7EAN - chains A and H of the 3 polymer chains in the assembly; structure by X-ray diffraction, 1.91 A resolution.

Chain A:
Name: Spike protein S1
Source organism: Severe acute respiratory syndrome coronavirus 2
UniProtKB: P0DTC2 (SPIKE_SARS2); residues 319-541 here = UniProt positions 319-541
Sequence (223 residues; numbered 319 to 541; the number before each row is that of its first residue):
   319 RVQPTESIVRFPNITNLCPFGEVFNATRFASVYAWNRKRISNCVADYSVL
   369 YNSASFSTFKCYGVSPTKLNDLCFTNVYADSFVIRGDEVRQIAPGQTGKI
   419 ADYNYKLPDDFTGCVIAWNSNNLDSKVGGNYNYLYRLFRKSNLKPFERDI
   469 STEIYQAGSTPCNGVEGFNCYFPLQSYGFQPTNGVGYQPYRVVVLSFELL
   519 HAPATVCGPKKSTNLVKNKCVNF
Not modelled in the structure: 319-332, 528-541
Disulfide bonds: C336-C361, C379-C432, C391-C525, C480-C488
Covalent attachments: N-acetylglucosamine (NAG) linked to N343
Swiss-Prot annotation at these positions:
  - region: R403 to D405 (Integrin-binding motif), N448 to F456 (Immunodominant HLA epitope recognized by the CD8+)
  - glycosylation: T323 (O-linked (GalNAc) threonine), S325 (O-linked (HexNAc...) serine), N331 (N-linked (GlcNAc...) (complex) asparagine), N343 (N-linked (GlcNAc...) (complex) asparagine)

Chain H:
Name: Heavy chain of SARS-CoV-2 cross-neutralizing mAb 6D6
Source organism: Mus musculus
Sequence (222 residues; each row starts with the number of its first residue):
     1 EVQLQQSGAELVKPGASVKLSCTTSGFNIIDTYMHWVKQRPEEGLEWIGG
    51 IDPVNGNSEYDPKFQDKATITADTSSNTAYLHLSRLTSEDTAVYYCASAH
   101 YYGSSSSFPYWGQGTDLVTVSAKTTPPSVYPLAPGSAAQTNSMVTLGCLV
   151 KGYFPEPVTVTWNSGSLSSGVHTFPAVLQSDLYTLSSSVTVPSSPWPSET
   201 VTCNVAHPASSTKVDKKIVPRG
Disulfide bonds: C22-C96, C148-C203

How chain A and chain H interact:
Contacting residue pairs (22; chain A residue first):
  Y351(A) - D31(H)  hydrogen bond
  W353(A) - Y101(H)  hydrophobic
  N354(A) - Y102(H)
  R355(A) - Y101(H)
  R355(A) - Y102(H)  hydrogen bond (backbone-backbone)
  R355(A) - G103(H)
  R355(A) - S104(H)  hydrogen bond (backbone-side chain)
  R357(A) - S104(H)
  F464(A) - H100(H)
  F464(A) - Y101(H)  hydrogen bond (backbone-side chain)
  E465(A) - H100(H)
  R466(A) - D31(H)  hydrogen bond (side chain-backbone)
  R466(A) - H100(H)  hydrogen bond (side chain-backbone)
  R466(A) - Y101(H)
  R466(A) - Y102(H)
  I468(A) - F27(H)
  I468(A) - D31(H)
  S469(A) - G26(H)
  T470(A) - G26(H)  hydrogen bond (backbone-backbone)
  T470(A) - F27(H)  hydrogen bond (side chain-backbone)
  E471(A) - E1(H)  hydrogen bond (side chain-backbone)
  E471(A) - V2(H)
Other interface residues (no listed pair), chain A (14 interface residues in all): A352, K356
Other interface residues (no listed pair), chain H (12 interface residues in all): N28, T32
The authors on this interface:
  - epitope / paratope residues, chain A: Y351(A), R355(A), F464(A), R466(A), T470(A), E471(A)

Overview:
The interface between chain A and chain H involves 14 residues on one side and 12 on the other, with 9
hydrogen bonds. Among the polar pairs are Y351(A)-D31(H), R355(A)-S104(H) and F464(A)-Y101(H). Covalently
linked N-acetylglucosamine: at N343(A). The paper reports epitope/paratope residues Y351(A), R355(A) and
F464(A) among others.
Here chain A is Spike protein S1 (Severe acute respiratory syndrome coronavirus 2) and chain H is Heavy chain
of SARS-CoV-2 cross-neutralizing mAb 6D6 (Mus musculus). Entry 7EAN (immune complex of SARS-CoV-2 RBD and
cross-neutralizing antibody 6D6) was determined by X-ray diffraction (same publication as 7EAM).
